2JDI - chains D and G of the 9 polymer chains in the assembly; structure by X-ray diffraction, 1.90 A resolution.

== Chain D ==
Protein: ATP synthase subunit beta
From: Bos taurus
Notes: EC 3.6.3.14
UniProtKB: P00829 (ATPB_BOVIN); the author numbering skips numbers that UniProt does not, so the offset changes along the chain: -4 to -1 = UniProt 47-50; 1-478 = UniProt 51-528
Chain sequence (482 residues; row label = number of the first residue in the row; note: 1 number in that range is skipped by the numbering (no residue carries it; nothing is unmodelled there); numbers below 1 keep their minus sign (Ala-4 is residue -4)):
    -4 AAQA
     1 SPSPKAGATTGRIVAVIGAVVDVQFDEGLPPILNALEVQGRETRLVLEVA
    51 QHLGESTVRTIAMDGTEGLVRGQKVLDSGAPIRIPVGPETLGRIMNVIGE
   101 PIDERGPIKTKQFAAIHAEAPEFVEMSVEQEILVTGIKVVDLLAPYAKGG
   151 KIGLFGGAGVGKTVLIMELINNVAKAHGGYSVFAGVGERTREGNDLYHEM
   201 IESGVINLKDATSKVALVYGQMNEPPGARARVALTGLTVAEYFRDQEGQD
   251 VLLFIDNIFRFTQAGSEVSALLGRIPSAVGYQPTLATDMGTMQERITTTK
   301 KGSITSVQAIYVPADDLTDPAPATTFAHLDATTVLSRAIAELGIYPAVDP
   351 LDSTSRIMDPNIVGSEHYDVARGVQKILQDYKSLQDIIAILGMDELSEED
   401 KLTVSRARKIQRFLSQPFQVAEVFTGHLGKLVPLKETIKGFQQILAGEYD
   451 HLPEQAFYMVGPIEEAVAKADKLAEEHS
Not modelled in the structure: -4 to -1, 1-8, 476-478
Bound ions: Mg2+: Thr163 (together with AMP-PNP)
Residues lining bound ligands:
  - AMP-PNP (ANP; phosphoaminophosphonic acid-adenylate ester), molecule 1: Gly157, Ala158, Gly159, Val160, Gly161, Lys162, Thr163, Val164, Glu188, Arg189, Glu192, Tyr311, Tyr345, Pro346, Phe418, Ala421, Phe424, Thr425
  - AMP-PNP (ANP), molecule 2: Ser355, Met358, Tyr368
UniProt features mapped onto this chain:
  - binding site (ADP): Gly159, Val160, Gly161, Lys162, Thr163, Val164
  - binding site (ATP): Gly159, Gly161, Lys162, Thr163, Val164, Arg189
  - binding site (phosphate): Gly159, Val160, Gly161, Lys162, Thr163
  - binding site (Mg(2+)): Thr163, Glu188
  - modified residue: Lys74 (N6-acetyllysine), Lys111 (N6-acetyllysine), Lys148 (N6-acetyllysine), Lys209 (N6-acetyllysine), Lys214 (N6-acetyllysine), Thr262 (Phosphothreonine), Ser365 (Phosphoserine), Lys376 (N6-acetyllysine), Ser383 (Phosphoserine), Lys430 (N6-acetyllysine), Lys435 (N6-acetyllysine), Lys472 (N6-acetyllysine)
  - glycosylation: Ser56 (O-linked (GlcNAc) serine)

== Chain G ==
Protein: ATP synthase gamma chain
From: Bos taurus
Notes: EC 3.6.1.34
UniProtKB: P05631 (ATPG_BOVIN); residues 1-273 here correspond to UniProt positions 26-298 (UniProt number = residue number + 25)
Chain sequence (273 residues; each row starts with the number of its first residue):
     1 ATLKDITRRLKSIKNIQKITKSMKMVAAAKYARAERELKPARVYGVGSLA
    51 LYEKADIKTPEDKKKHLIIGVSSDRGLCGAIHSSVAKQMKSEAANLAAAG
   101 KEVKIIGVGDKIRSILHRTHSDQFLVTFKEVGRRPPTFGDASVIALELLN
   151 SGYEFDEGSIIFNRFRSVISYKTEEKPIFSLDTISSAESMSIYDDIDADV
   201 LRNYQEYSLANIIYYSLKESTTSEQSARMTAMDNASKNASEMIDKLTLTF
   251 NRTRQAVITKELIEIISGAAALD
Not modelled in the structure: 48-66, 87-104, 117-126, 149-158, 174-205
UniProt features mapped onto this chain:
  - modified residue: Lys14 (N6-acetyllysine), Lys24 (N6-succinyllysine), Lys30 (N6-acetyllysine), Lys90 (N6-acetyllysine), Ser121 (Phosphoserine), Lys129 (N6-acetyllysine), Lys172 (N6-acetyllysine), Lys245 (N6-succinyllysine)

== How chain D and chain G interact ==
Residue-residue contacts (25):
  Ala270(D) with Leu272(G)
  Gly273(D) with Leu272(G)
  Arg274(D) with Leu272(G)
  Ile275(D) with Ala269(G), hydrophobic; Leu272(G), hydrophobic
  Pro276(D) with Ile265(G); Gly268(G); Ala269(G)
  Ser277(D) with Ile265(G)
  Ala278(D) with Glu261(G)
  Val279(D) with Glu261(G)
  Lys382(D) with Arg8(G), hydrogen bond (backbone-side chain)
  Gln385(D) with Arg8(G), hydrogen bond
  Asp386(D) with Arg8(G), salt bridge; Ser12(G)
  Ile387(D) with Asn15(G); Ile19(G), hydrophobic
  Ile390(D) with Ile16(G), hydrophobic
  Leu391(D) with Ile19(G), hydrophobic; Thr20(G); Leu77(G)
  Asp394(D) with Lys111(G), salt bridge
  Glu395(D) with Met23(G); Arg75(G), salt bridge; Leu77(G)
Interface residues without a listed pair, chain G (19 interface residues in all): Ile13, Arg133, Met232, Glu264

== Summary ==
16 residues of chain D face 19 of chain G across their interface, with 2 hydrogen bonds and 3 salt bridges.
Polar pairs include Asp386(D)-Arg8(G), Asp394(D)-Lys111(G) and Glu395(D)-Arg75(G). Bound to chain D: AMP-PNP.
Here chain D is ATP synthase subunit beta and chain G is ATP synthase gamma chain, both from Bos taurus. Entry
2JDI (Ground state structure of F1-ATPase from bovine heart mitochondria (Bovine F1-ATPase crystallised in the
absence of ...) was determined by X-ray diffraction.
